Entry 8DYW (electron microscopy, 3.72 A resolution); this record covers chains I and O of the 21 polymer chains in the assembly.

[Chain I]
Name: Circumsporozoite protein
Organism: Plasmodium falciparum
Amino-acid sequence (278 residues; each row starts with the number of its first residue; numbers below 1 keep their minus sign (Tyr-84 is residue -84)):
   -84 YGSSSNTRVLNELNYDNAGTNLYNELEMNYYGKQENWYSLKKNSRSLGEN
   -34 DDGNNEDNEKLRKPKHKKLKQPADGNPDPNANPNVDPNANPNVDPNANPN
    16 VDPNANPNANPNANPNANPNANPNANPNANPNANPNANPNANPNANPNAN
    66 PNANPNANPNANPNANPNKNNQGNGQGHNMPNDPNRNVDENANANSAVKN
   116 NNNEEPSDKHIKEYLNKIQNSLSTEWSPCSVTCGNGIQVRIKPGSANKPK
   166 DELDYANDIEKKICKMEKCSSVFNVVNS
Not modelled in the structure: -84 to 0, 81-193

[Chain O]
Name: 239 Fab heavy chain
Organism: Homo sapiens
Notes: antibody fragment or engineered binder
Amino-acid sequence (450 residues; each row starts with the number of its first residue; a row labelled like 82A-82C holds insertion residues (82A, then the next letters in order)):
     1 QVQLVESGGGVVQPGRSLRLSCAASRLTFRNFGMHWVRQTPGKGLEWVAV
    51 IW
   52A H
    53 DGSNKFYADSVEGRFTISRDNSKNTLYLQM
82A-82C NSL
    83 RDEDTAIYYCAKDWGGAS
100A-100D DRVF
   101 DYWGRGTLVIVSSASTKGPSVFPLAPSSKSTSGGTAALGCLVKDYFPEPV
   151 TVSWNSGALTSGVHTFPAVLQSSGLYSLSSVVTVPSSSLGTQTYICNVNH
   201 KPSNTKVDKKVEPKSCDKTHTCPPCPAPELLGGPSVFLFPPKPKDTLMIS
   251 RTPEVTCVVVDVSHEDPEVKFNWYVDGVEVHNAKTKPREEQYNSTYRVVS
   301 VLTVLHQDWLNGKEYKCKVSNKALPAPIEKTISKAKGQPREPQVYTLPPS
   351 RDELTKNQVSLTCLVKGFYPSDIAVEWESNGQPENNYKTTPPVLDSDGSF
   401 FLYSKLTVDKSRWQQGNVFSCSVMHEALHNHYTQKSLSLSPG
Not modelled in the structure: 114-442
Cystine bridges: Cys22-Cys92

[Chain I / chain O interface]
Pairs across the interface - 23 pairs, chain I then chain O:
  Ala32(I) - Phe58(O)  hydrophobic
  Asn33(I) - Phe58(O)
  Pro34(I) - Phe58(O)  hydrophobic
  Asn35(I) - Arg100B(O)
  Ala36(I) - Trp52(O)  hydrophobic
  Ala36(I) - Arg100B(O)
  Asn37(I) - Gly98(O)
  Asn37(I) - Ala99(O)  hydrogen bond (side chain-backbone)
  Asn37(I) - Arg100B(O)
  Pro38(I) - Trp52(O)
  Pro38(I) - His52A(O)  hydrogen bond (backbone-backbone)
  Pro38(I) - Asp95(O)
  Pro38(I) - Arg100B(O)
  Asn39(I) - Asn31(O)
  Asn39(I) - Phe32(O)
  Asn39(I) - Gly33(O)  hydrogen bond (side chain-backbone)
  Asn39(I) - His52A(O)  hydrogen bond (backbone-side chain)
  Asn39(I) - Asp95(O)  hydrogen bond
  Asn39(I) - Gly97(O)
  Asn39(I) - Gly98(O)
  Asn39(I) - Arg100B(O)
  Ala40(I) - Asn31(O)  hydrogen bond (backbone-backbone)
  Ala40(I) - His52A(O)
Also at the interface, not in a pair above, chain O (12 interface residues in all): Val50

[In short]
9 residues of chain I face 12 of chain O across their interface; the contacts include 6 hydrogen bonds. Polar
pairs include Asn37(I)-Ala99(O), Asn39(I)-Gly33(O) and Asn39(I)-His52A(O).
Chain I is Circumsporozoite protein (Plasmodium falciparum) and chain O is 239 Fab heavy chain (Homo sapiens);
the structure, Cryo-EM structure of 239 Fab in complex with recombinant shortened Plasmodium falciparum
circumsporozoite protein (rsCSP), was determined by electron microscopy (same publication as 8DYX, 8DYY, 8DZ4
and 8EKF).
